1KY2 - chain A; structure by X-ray diffraction, 1.60 A resolution.

== Chain A ==
Protein: GTP-binding protein YPT7P
Organism: Saccharomyces cerevisiae
Notes: fragment: gtpase domain
UniProtKB: P32939 (YPT7_YEAST); residues 1-182 here = UniProt positions 1-182
Chain sequence (182 residues; each row starts with the number of its first residue):
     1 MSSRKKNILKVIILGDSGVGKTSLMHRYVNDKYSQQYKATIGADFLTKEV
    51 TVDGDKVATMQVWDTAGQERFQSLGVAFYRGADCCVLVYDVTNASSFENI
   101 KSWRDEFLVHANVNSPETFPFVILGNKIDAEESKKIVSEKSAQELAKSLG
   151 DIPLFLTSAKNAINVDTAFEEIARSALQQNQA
Disordered / not traced: 1-2
Metal / ion sites: Mg2+: T22, T40 (together with GMP-PNP)
Small-molecule neighbours: GMP-PNP (GNP; phosphoaminophosphonic acid-guanylate ester): D16, S17, G18, V19, G20, K21, T22, S23, Y33, Q35, Y37, A39, T40, T65, A66, G67, Q68, N126, K127, D129, S158, A159, K160
Swiss-Prot annotation at these positions:
  - motif: Y37 to F45 (Effector region)
  - binding site (GTP): S17 to S23, Y33 to T40, G67, N126 to D129, S158 to K160
  - cross-link: K147 (Glycyl lysine isopeptide (Lys-Gly) (interchain with G-Cter in ubiquitin))

== In short ==
Chain A binds GMP-PNP. T22 and T40 coordinate Mg2+. UniProt lists 23 GTP-binding residues.
Chain A is GTP-binding protein YPT7P (Saccharomyces cerevisiae); the structure, Gppnhp-bound YPT7P at 1.6 A
resolution, was determined by X-ray diffraction together with 1KY3 from the same study.
